PDB entry 6JL8 | X-ray diffraction, 2.80 A resolution | chains A and B

# Chain A (and B)
Name: GMP reductase
Source organism: Trypanosoma brucei brucei (strain ILTat1.4)
Notes: EC 1.7.1.7; chain B of this document is another copy of the same molecule, construct and numbering; everything in this record applies to it too
UniProt: Q57ZS7 (Q57ZS7_TRYB2); residues 1-491 here = UniProt positions 1-491
Amino-acid sequence (504 residues; numbered 1 to 504; the number before each row is that of its first residue):
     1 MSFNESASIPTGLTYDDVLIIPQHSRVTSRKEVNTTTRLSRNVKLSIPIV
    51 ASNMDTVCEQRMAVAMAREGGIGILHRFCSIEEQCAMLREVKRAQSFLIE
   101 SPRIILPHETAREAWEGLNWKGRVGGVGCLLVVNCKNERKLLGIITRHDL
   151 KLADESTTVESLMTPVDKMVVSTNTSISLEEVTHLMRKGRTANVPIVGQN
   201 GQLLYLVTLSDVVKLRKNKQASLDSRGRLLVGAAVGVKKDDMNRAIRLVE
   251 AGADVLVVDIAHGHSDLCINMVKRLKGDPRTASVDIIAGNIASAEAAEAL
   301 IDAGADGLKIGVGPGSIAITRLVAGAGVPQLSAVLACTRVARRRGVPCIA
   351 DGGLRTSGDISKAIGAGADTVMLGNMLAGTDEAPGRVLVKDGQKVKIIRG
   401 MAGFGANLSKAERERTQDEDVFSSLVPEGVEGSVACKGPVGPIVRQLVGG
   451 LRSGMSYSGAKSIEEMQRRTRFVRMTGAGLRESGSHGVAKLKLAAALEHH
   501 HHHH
Unresolved in the structure: 1-2, 403-430, 484-504 (chain B: 1-2, 388-393, 399-430, 483-504)
Differences from the reference sequence: engineered mutation Ala318 (Cys in Q57ZS7); expression tag (492-504)
From the paper describing this entry:
  - mutagenesis - W115R: unchanged catalytic activity
  - allosteric site: Trp120

# Chain A / chain B interface
Chains A and B do not touch in the deposited assembly.

# Summary
Chain A and chain B make no direct contact in this assembly. The paper reports that W115R of chain A leaves
catalytic activity unchanged; an allosteric site at Trp120(A).
Chain A and chain B are both GMP reductase (Trypanosoma brucei brucei (strain ILTat1.4)); the structure,
Crystal structure of GMP reductase C318A from Trypanosoma brucei, was determined by X-ray diffraction together
with 6LK4 and 6JIG from the same study.
